PDB entry 3OKW | X-ray diffraction, 2.30 A resolution | chains A and B

== Chain A (and B) ==
Name: Semaphorin-6A
From: Mus musculus
Notes: chain B of this document is another copy of the same molecule, construct and numbering; everything in this record applies to it too
UniProt: O35464 (SEM6A_MOUSE); residue numbers follow UniProt; this construct covers 19-571
Sequence (565 residues; each row starts with the number of its first residue):
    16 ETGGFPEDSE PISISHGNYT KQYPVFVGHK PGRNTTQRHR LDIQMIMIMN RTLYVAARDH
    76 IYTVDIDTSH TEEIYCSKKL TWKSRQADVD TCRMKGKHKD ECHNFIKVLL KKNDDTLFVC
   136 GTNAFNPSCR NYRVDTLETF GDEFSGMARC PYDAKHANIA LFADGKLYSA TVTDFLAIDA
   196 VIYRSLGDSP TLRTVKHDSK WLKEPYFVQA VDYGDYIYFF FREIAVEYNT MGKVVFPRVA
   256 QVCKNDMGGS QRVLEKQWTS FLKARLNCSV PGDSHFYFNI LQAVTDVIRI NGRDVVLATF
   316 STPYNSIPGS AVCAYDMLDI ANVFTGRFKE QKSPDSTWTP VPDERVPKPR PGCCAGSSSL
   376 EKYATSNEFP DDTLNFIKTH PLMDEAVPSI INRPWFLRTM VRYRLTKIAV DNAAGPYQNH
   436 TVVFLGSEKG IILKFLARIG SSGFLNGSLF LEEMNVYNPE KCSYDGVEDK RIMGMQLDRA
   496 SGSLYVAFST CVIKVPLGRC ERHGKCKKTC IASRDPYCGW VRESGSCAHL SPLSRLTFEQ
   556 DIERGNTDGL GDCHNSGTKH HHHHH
Unresolved in the structure: 16-19, 49-50, 245-246, 457-459, 548-549, 569-580 (chain B: 16-19, 30-33, 48-54, 245-246, 457-459, 519-520, 545-553, 569-580)
Construct notes: expression tag (16-18, 572-580)
Cystine bridges: C107-C117, C135-C144, C258-C369, C283-C328, C477-C506, C515-C533, C521-C568, C525-C542
Covalent attachments: N-acetylglucosamine (NAG) linked to N65, N282, N434
Curated features (UniProtKB/Swiss-Prot):
  - glycosylation (N-linked (GlcNAc...) asparagine): N33, N49, N65, N282, N434, N461
Reported in the primary citation:
  - self-association interface (contacts with another copy of this molecule): I322

== How chain A and chain B interact ==
Contacting residue pairs (39; chain A residue first):
  F20(A) - Y319(B)  hydrogen bond (backbone-backbone)
  F20(A) - N320(B)
  F20(A) - S321(B)
  F20(A) - I322(B)  hydrophobic
  F20(A) - R417(B)  hydrogen bond (backbone-side chain)
  P21(A) - R417(B)  hydrogen bond (backbone-side chain)
  E22(A) - R417(B)
  Y243(A) - Y243(B)
  V285(A) - N320(B)  hydrogen bond (backbone-side chain)
  G287(A) - N320(B)
  S289(A) - K248(B)  hydrogen bond (side chain-backbone)
  S289(A) - N320(B)  hydrogen bond (backbone-side chain)
  H290(A) - N320(B)
  F291(A) - N320(B)
  F291(A) - S321(B)
  F291(A) - I322(B)  hydrophobic
  F293(A) - I322(B)  hydrophobic
  T317(A) - I322(B)
  Y319(A) - F20(B)
  N320(A) - F20(B)
  N320(A) - S289(B)  hydrogen bond
  N320(A) - F291(B)
  S321(A) - F20(B)
  S321(A) - F291(B)
  I322(A) - F20(B)  hydrophobic
  I322(A) - F291(B)  hydrophobic
  I322(A) - T317(B)
  I322(A) - I322(B)  hydrophobic
  I322(A) - P323(B)
  I322(A) - G324(B)
  P323(A) - I322(B)
  T352(A) - D350(B)
  T414(A) - I322(B)
  T414(A) - R417(B)  hydrogen bond
  M415(A) - M415(B)
  M415(A) - V416(B)
  R417(A) - F20(B)  hydrogen bond (side chain-backbone)
  R417(A) - P21(B)
  R417(A) - E22(B)
Interface residues without a listed pair, chain A (26 interface residues in all): D23, P286, D288, G324, D350, S351
Interface residues without a listed pair, chain B (22 interface residues in all): F293, S351, T352, T414

== Summary ==
The interface between chain A and chain B involves 26 residues on one side and 22 on the other; the contacts
include 9 hydrogen bonds. Polar contacts include F20(A)-R417(B), P21(A)-R417(B) and V285(A)-N320(B).
Covalently linked N-acetylglucosamine: at N65(A), N282(A) and N434(A). The paper reports a self-association
interface involving I322(A).
Chain A and chain B are both Semaphorin-6A (Mus musculus); the structure, Mouse Semaphorin 6A, extracellular
domains 1-2, was determined by X-ray diffraction (same publication as 3OKT and 3OL2).
